2BF4 - chain A; structure by X-ray diffraction, 3.00 A resolution.

# Chain A
Name: NADPH-cytochrome P450 reductase
Source organism: Saccharomyces cerevisiae
Notes: EC 1.6.2.4
Reference sequence: P16603 (NCPR_YEAST); residues 47-691 here correspond to UniProt positions 46-690 (UniProt number = residue number - 1)
Sequence (682 residues; each row starts with the number of its first residue):
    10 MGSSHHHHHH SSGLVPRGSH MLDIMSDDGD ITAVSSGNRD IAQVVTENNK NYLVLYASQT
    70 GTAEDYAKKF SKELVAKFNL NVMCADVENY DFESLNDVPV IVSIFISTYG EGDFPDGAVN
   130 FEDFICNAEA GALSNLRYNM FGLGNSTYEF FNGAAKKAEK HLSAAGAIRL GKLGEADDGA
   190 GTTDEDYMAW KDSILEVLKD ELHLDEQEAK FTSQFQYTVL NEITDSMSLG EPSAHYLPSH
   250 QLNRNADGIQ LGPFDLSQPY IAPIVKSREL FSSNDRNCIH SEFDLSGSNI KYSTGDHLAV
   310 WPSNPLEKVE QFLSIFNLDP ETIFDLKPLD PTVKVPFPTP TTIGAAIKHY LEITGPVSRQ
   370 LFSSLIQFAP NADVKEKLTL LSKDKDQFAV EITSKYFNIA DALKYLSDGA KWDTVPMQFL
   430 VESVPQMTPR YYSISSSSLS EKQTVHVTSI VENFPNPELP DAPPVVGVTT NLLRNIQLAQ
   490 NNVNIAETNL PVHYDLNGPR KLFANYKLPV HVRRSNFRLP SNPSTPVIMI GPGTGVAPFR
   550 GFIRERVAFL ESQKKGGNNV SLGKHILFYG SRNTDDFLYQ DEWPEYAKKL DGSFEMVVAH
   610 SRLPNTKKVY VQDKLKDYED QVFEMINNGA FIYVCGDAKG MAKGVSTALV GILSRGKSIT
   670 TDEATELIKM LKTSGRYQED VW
Unresolved in the structure: 10-46
Ligand contacts:
  - FAD (flavin-adenine dinucleotide): H306, T363, G364, P365, Y405, F406, N407, R439, Y440, Y441, S442, T457, S458, I459, E461, F463, V474, V475, G476, V477, T478, T479, T543, A546, D689, W691
  - FMN (flavin mononucleotide), molecule 1: S67, Q68, T69, G70, T71, A72, E73, S116, T117, Y118, G119, E120, L152, G153, N154, Y157, E158, F159, F160, N161, D187, V690, W691
  - FMN, molecule 2: T69, T71, D74, Y75, K78, D187, G190, T192, D193, P365, V366, S367, T402, P434, R439
  - NADP (NAP; NADP nicotinamide-adenine-dinucleotide phosphate): R285, I459, E461, P541, G542, T543, G579, S580, R581, S610, R611, K617, Y619, V620, Q621, D646, A647, K648, G649, M650, W691
Reported in the primary citation:
  - binding site for flavin-adenine dinucleotide: P365, Y405
  - binding site for flavin mononucleotide: S67, Q68 to A72, D74, Y75, K78, S116 to G119, G153 to N161, D187, P365
  - mutagenesis - T71A, D187A: decreased catalytic activity on CYP51
  - mutagenesis - T71A, D187A: unchanged catalytic activity on cytochrome c

# In short
Bound to chain A: flavin-adenine dinucleotide, flavin mononucleotide and NADP. The paper reports a binding
site for flavin mononucleotide at S67, Q68 and D74 among others; T71A and D187A reduce catalytic activity on
CYP51.
Chain A is NADPH-cytochrome P450 reductase (Saccharomyces cerevisiae); the structure, A second FMN-binding
site in yeast NADPH-cytochrome P450 reductase suggests a novel mechanism of electron transfer ..., was
determined by X-ray diffraction together with 2BN4 from the same study.
